1XUB - chain A; structure by X-ray diffraction, 1.30 A resolution.

== Chain A ==
Molecule: Phenazine biosynthesis protein phzF
From: Pseudomonas fluorescens
UniProt: Q51792 (PHZF_PSEFL); residue numbers follow UniProt; this construct covers 1-278
Amino-acid sequence (298 residues; row label = number of the first residue in the row; numbers below 1 keep their minus sign (Met-19 is residue -19)):
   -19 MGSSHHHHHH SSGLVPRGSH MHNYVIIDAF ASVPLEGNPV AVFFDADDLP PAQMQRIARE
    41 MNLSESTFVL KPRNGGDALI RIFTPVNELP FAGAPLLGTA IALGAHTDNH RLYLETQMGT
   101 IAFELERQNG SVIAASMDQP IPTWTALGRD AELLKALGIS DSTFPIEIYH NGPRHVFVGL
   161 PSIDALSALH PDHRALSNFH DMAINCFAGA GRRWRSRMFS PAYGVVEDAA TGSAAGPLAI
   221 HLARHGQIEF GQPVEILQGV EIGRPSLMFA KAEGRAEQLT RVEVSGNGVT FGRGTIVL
Unresolved in the structure: -19 to 0
Sequence notes: expression tag (-19 to 0); engineered mutation Ala74 (His in Q51792)
UniProt features mapped onto this chain:
  - active site: Glu45
Reported in the primary citation:
  - conformationally variable residues: Asn18
  - mutagenesis - E45A, E45Q, D208A: abolished catalytic activity

== In short ==
UniProt lists active-site residue Glu45. From the paper: E45A, E45Q and D208A abolish catalytic activity;
conformational variability at Asn18.
Chain A is Phenazine biosynthesis protein phzF (Pseudomonas fluorescens); the structure, Structure and
function of the phenazine biosynthetic protein PhzF from Pseudomonas fluorescens, was determined by X-ray
diffraction (same publication as 1XUA, 1U1V, 1U1W, 1U1X and 1SDJ).
